Entry 8SJ2 (X-ray diffraction, 2.23 A resolution); this record covers chains A and F of the 6 polymer chains in the assembly.

Chain A:
Name: Cyclic GMP-AMP synthase
From: Mus musculus
Notes: EC 2.7.7.86; fragment: catalytic domain
UniProtKB: Q8C6L5 (CGAS_MOUSE); residues 147-507 here = UniProt positions 147-507
Sequence (364 residues; row label = number of the first residue in the row):
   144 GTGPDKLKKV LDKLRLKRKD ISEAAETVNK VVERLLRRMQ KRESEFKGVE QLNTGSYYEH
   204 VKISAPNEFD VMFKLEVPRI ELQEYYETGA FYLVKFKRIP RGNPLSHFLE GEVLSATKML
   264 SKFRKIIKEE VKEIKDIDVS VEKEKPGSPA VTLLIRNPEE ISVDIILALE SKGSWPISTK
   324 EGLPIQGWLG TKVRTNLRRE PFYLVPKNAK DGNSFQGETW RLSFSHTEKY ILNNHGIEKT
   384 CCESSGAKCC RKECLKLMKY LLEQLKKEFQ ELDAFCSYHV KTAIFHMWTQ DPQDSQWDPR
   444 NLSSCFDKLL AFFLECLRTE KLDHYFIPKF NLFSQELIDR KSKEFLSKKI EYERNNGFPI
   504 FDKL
Unresolved in the structure: 144-145, 240-245, 507
Differences from the reference sequence: expression tag (144-146)
Curated features (UniProtKB/Swiss-Prot):
  - region: Lys372 to Lys395 (DNA-binding)
  - motif: Leu154 to Leu159 (Nuclear export signal), Asp281 to Ser291 (Nuclear localization signal)
  - binding site (GTP): Thr197, Asp307, Arg364 to Glu371
  - binding site (ATP): Ser199, Glu371, Lys402, Ser420 to Lys424
  - binding site (Mg(2+)): Glu211, Asp213, Asp307
  - binding site (2',3'-cGAMP): Asp213, Gly290, Asp307, Lys350, Arg364 to Ser366
  - binding site (Zn(2+)): His378, Cys384, Cys385, Cys392
  - site: Arg241 (Arginine-anchor), Asp307, Ile308 (Cleavage)
  - modified residue: Lys156 (N6-lactoyllysine), Glu176 (PolyADP-ribosyl glutamic acid), Ser199 (Phosphoserine), Tyr201 (Phosphotyrosine), Glu272 (5-glutamyl polyglutamate), Ser291 (Phosphoserine), Glu302 (5-glutamyl glutamate), Lys372 (N6-acetyllysine), Lys382 (N6-acetyllysine), Lys402 (N6-acetyllysine), Ser420 (Phosphoserine), Lys491 (N6-methyllysine)
  - lipidation (S-palmitoyl cysteine): Cys392, Cys393, Cys459
  - cross-link (Glycyl lysine isopeptide (Lys-Gly)): Lys217 (interchain with G-Cter in SUMO), Lys271 (interchain with G-Cter in ubiquitin), Lys335 (interchain with G-Cter in SUMO), Lys372 (interchain with G-Cter in SUMO), Lys382 (interchain with G-Cter in SUMO), Lys399 (interchain with G-Cter in ubiquitin), Lys402 (interchain with G-Cter in ubiquitin), Lys409 (interchain with G-Cter in ubiquitin), Lys410 (interchain with G-Cter in ubiquitin), Lys464 (interchain with G-Cter in SUMO)
  - mutagenesis: Lys156 (K156Q: Mimics lactylation; knockin mice show higher mortality following HSV-1 infection), Asn172 (N172K: Induces alteration of the DNA-binding surface and leads to decreased synthesis of cyclic GMP-AMP (cGAMP); when associated with L-180), Glu176 (E176A: Abolished poly-ADP-ribosylation by PARP1, stimulating interferon production in knockin mice), Arg180 (R180L: Induces alteration of the DNA-binding surface and leads to decreased synthesis of cyclic GMP-AMP (cGAMP); when associated with K-182), Gly198 (G198A: Abolishes stimulation of interferon production; when associated with A-199), Ser199 (S199A: Abolishes stimulation of interferon production; when associated with A-199), Tyr201 (Y201E: Phosphomimetic mutant; reduced translocation to the nucleus following treatment with etoposide), Glu211 to Asp213 (Abolished nucleotidyltransferase activity. Does not affect nuclear localization and tethering to chromatin), Glu211 (E211A: Abolishes ability to promote type-I interferon production), Asp213 (D213A: Abolishes ability to promote type-I interferon production), Lys217 (K217R: Reduced sumoylation), Arg222 (R222E: Impaired tethering to chromatin, leading to constitutive activation in the absence of DNA), 31 further mutagenesis entries in UniProt
Metal / ion sites: Mg2+: Glu211, Asp213 (together with ATP); Zn2+: His378, Cys384, Cys385, Cys392
Small-molecule neighbours:
  - ATP (adenosine-5'-triphosphate): Gly198, Ser199, Glu202, Lys205, Glu211, Asp213, Arg364, Ser368, Glu371, Lys402, Glu406, Ser420, Tyr421, Lys424, His467
  - 2'-deoxyguanosine-5'-triphosphate (DGT): Thr197, Glu211, Asp213, Met215, Pro289, Gly290, Ser291, Pro292, Ala293, Asp307, Ile309, Val348, Arg364, Leu365, Ser366, Ser368, Asp416, Ala417, Phe418, Cys419
From the paper describing this entry:
  - mutagenesis - E211Q/D213N: abolished catalytic activity
  - specificity-determining residues: His467 (proposed by the authors, not directly observed)
  - mutagenesis - R364A (33-fold), H467A: decreased catalytic activity on ATP/GTP
  - mutagenesis - H467A (2-fold): increased catalytic activity on GTP/GTP
  - specificity-determining residues: Ile309, Arg364
  - mutagenesis - R364A (10-fold): decreased catalytic activity on GTP/GTP
  - mutagenesis - R364A (4-fold): increased catalytic activity on ATP/ATP

Chain F:
Molecule: Palindromic DNA18
Sequence (18 nucleotides; numbered 1 to 18; the number before each row is that of its first residue):
     1 ATCTGTACAT GTACAGAT

How chain A and chain F interact:
Contacting residue pairs (12; chain A residue first):
  Arg161(A) - DT4(F)  hydrogen bond to the base
  Arg161(A) - DG5(F)  sugar contact
  Ser165(A) - DG5(F)  hydrogen bond to the phosphate
  Ser165(A) - DT6(F)  hydrogen bond to the phosphate
  Ala168(A) - DA7(F)  phosphate contact
  Asn172(A) - DA7(F)  hydrogen bond to the phosphate
  Asn196(A) - DC8(F)  hydrogen bond to the phosphate
  Tyr200(A) - DT6(F)  phosphate contact
  Tyr200(A) - DA7(F)  hydrogen bond to the phosphate
  Tyr201(A) - DA7(F)  phosphate contact
  Tyr201(A) - DC8(F)  phosphate contact
  Lys372(A) - DC8(F)  salt bridge to the phosphate
Other interface residues (no listed pair), chain A (9 interface residues in all): Ile164

Overview:
9 residues of chain A face 5 of chain F across their interface, with 6 hydrogen bonds and 1 salt bridge. Polar
pairs include Arg161(A)-DT4(F), Ser165(A)-DG5(F) and Ser165(A)-DT6(F). Ligands of chain A: ATP and
2'-deoxyguanosine-5'-triphosphate. From the paper: R364A and H467A of chain A reduce catalytic activity on
ATP/GTP; specificity determinants His467(A), Ile309(A) and Arg364(A).
Chain A is Cyclic GMP-AMP synthase (Mus musculus) and chain F is Palindromic DNA18; the structure, Structure
of ternary complex of cGAS with dsDNA and bound ATP and 2'-dGTP, was determined by X-ray diffraction (same
publication as 7UUX, 7UXW, 7UYQ, 7UYZ, 7UZR, 7V0W and 14 further entries).
